8WA3 - chains B and N of the 5 polymer chains in the assembly; structure by electron microscopy, 2.86 A resolution.

[Chain B]
Molecule: Guanine nucleotide-binding protein G(I)/G(S)/G(T) subunit beta-1, O-antigen polymerase
Organism: Rattus norvegicus
UniProtKB: chimeric construct of P54311, A0A0P6XLS5: residues 2-340 from P54311 (GBB1_RAT) positions 2-340 (same numbers); residues 359-366 from A0A0P6XLS5 positions 218-225 (UniProt number = residue number - 141)
Amino-acid sequence (371 residues; each row starts with the number of its first residue; numbers below 1 keep their minus sign (Met-4 is residue -4)):
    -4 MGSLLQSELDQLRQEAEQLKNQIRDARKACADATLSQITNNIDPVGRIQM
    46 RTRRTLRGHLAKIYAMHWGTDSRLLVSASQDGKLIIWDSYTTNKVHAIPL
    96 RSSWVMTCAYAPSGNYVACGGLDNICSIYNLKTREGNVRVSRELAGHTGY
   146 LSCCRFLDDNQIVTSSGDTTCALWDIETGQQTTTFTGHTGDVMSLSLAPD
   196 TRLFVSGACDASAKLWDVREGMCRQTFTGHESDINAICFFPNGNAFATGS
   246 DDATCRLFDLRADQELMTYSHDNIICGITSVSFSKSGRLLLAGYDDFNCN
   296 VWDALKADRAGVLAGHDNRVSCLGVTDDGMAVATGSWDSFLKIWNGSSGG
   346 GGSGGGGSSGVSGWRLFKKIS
Unresolved in the structure: -4 to 2, 344-366
Construct notes: initiating methionine (-4); expression tag (-3 to 1); linker (341-358)
Swiss-Prot annotation at these positions:
  - modified residue: Ser2 (N-acetylserine), His266 (Phosphohistidine)

[Chain N]
Molecule: Nanobody-35
Organism: synthetic construct
Notes: antibody fragment or engineered binder
Amino-acid sequence (140 residues; each row starts with the number of its first residue; numbers below 1 keep their minus sign (Met-1 is residue -1)):
    -1 MAQVQLQESGGGLVQPGGSLRLSCAASGFTFSNYKMNWVRQAPGKGLEWV
    49 SDISQSGASISYTGSVKGRFTISRDNAKNTLYLQMNSLKPEDTAVYYCAR
    99 CPAPFTRDCFDVTSTTYAYRGQGTQVTVSSHHHHHHEPEA
Unresolved in the structure: -1 to 0, 128-138
Cystine bridges: Cys22-Cys96, Cys99-Cys107

[Chain B / chain N interface]
Pairs across the interface (19):
  Thr184(B) - Thr114(N)
  Thr184(B) - Ala116(N)
  Cys204(B) - Tyr117(N)  hydrogen bond (backbone-side chain)
  Asp205(B) - Ala116(N)
  Asp205(B) - Tyr117(N)
  Ala206(B) - Tyr117(N)  hydrogen bond (backbone-side chain)
  Thr223(B) - Gln1(N)  hydrogen bond
  Glu226(B) - Gly26(N)
  Glu226(B) - Phe27(N)
  Glu226(B) - Thr28(N)
  Glu226(B) - Tyr32(N)
  Glu226(B) - Arg98(N)  hydrogen bond (backbone-side chain)
  Ser227(B) - Pro100(N)  hydrogen bond (side chain-backbone)
  Ser227(B) - Tyr117(N)  hydrogen bond (backbone-side chain)
  Asp228(B) - Pro100(N)
  Asp228(B) - Tyr117(N)  hydrogen bond
  Asp246(B) - Pro102(N)
  Asp247(B) - Tyr32(N)  hydrogen bond
  Ile270(B) - Phe103(N)  hydrophobic
Interface residues without a listed pair, chain B (12 interface residues in all): His225

[In short]
The chain B/chain N interface involves 12 residues from each chain; the contacts include 8 hydrogen bonds.
Among the polar pairs are Cys204(B)-Tyr117(N), Ala206(B)-Tyr117(N) and Thr223(B)-Gln1(N).
Here chain B is Guanine nucleotide-binding protein G(I)/G(S)/G(T) subunit beta-1, O-antigen polymerase (Rattus
norvegicus) and chain N is Nanobody-35 (synthetic construct). Entry 8WA3 (Cryo-EM structure of peptide free
and Gs-coupled GIPR) was determined by electron microscopy together with 8WG7 and 8WG8 from the same study.
